Entry 2X6E (X-ray diffraction, 3.35 A resolution); this record covers chain A.

# Chain A
Molecule: Serine/threonine-protein kinase 6
Source organism: Homo sapiens
Notes: EC 2.7.11.1; fragment: catalytic domain, residues 122-403
UniProtKB: O14965 (STK6_HUMAN); residues 122-403 here = UniProt positions 122-403
Chain sequence (285 residues; row label = number of the first residue in the row):
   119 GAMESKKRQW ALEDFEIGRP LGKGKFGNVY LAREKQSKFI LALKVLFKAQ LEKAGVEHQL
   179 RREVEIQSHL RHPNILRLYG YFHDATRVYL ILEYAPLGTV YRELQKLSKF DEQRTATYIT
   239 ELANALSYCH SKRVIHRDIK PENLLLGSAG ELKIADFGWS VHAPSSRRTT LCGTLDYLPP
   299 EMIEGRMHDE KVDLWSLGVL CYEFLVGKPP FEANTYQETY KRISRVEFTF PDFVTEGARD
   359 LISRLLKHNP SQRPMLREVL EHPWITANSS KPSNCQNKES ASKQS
Unresolved in the structure: 119-125, 281-291, 303-305, 389-403
Sequence notes: expression tag (119-121)
Curated features (UniProtKB/Swiss-Prot):
  - region: His280 to Leu293 (Activation segment)
  - active site: Asp256 (Proton acceptor)
  - binding site (ATP): Lys143, Lys162, Glu211 to Ala213, Glu260, Asn261, Asp274
  - modified residue: Thr287 (Phosphothreonine), Thr288 (Phosphothreonine), Ser342 (Phosphoserine)
  - cross-link: Lys258 (Glycyl lysine isopeptide (Lys-Gly) (interchain with G-Cter in SUMO2))
  - natural variant: Ser155 (S155R: In a colorectal adenocarcinoma sample), Val174 (V174M: In a metastatic melanoma sample)
  - mutagenesis: Lys162 (K162R: Loss of kinase activity), Phe165 (F165A: Decreases the interaction with phosphatase type 1 isoforms), Gly198 (G198N: Reduces interaction with TPX2. Reduces kinase activity tenfold. Promotes interaction with the AURKB binding partners INCENP and BIRC5 that are normally not bound by AURKA), Arg205 (R205A: Reduces ubiquitination and proteasomal degradation), Asp274 (D274N: Abolishes cilia disassembly and kinase activity), Thr287 (T287A: No direct effect on catalytic activity; T287E: Enhances interaction with TPX2), Thr288 (T288A: Reduces cilia disassembly and kinase activity; T288D: Mimics phosphorylation state and increases kinase activity), Cys290 (C290A: Enhances stability; when associated with A-393), Tyr334 (Y334A: Reduces binding to MYCN), Gln335 (Q335A: Reduces binding to MYCN), Phe346 (F346A: Decreases the interaction with phosphatase type 1 isoforms), Cys393 (C393A: Enhances stability; when associated with A-290)
Small-molecule neighbours: YM4 (6-bromo-7-{4-[(5-methylisoxazol-3-yl)methyl]piperazin-1-yl}-2-[4-(4-methylpiperazin-1-yl)phenyl]-1H-imidazo[4,5-b]pyridine): Arg137, Leu139, Gly140, Lys141, Gly142, Gly145, Asn146, Val147, Ala160, Lys162, Val163, Leu194, Leu210, Glu211, Tyr212, Ala213, Pro214, Leu215, Gly216, Arg220, Leu263

# Summary
Ligands of chain A: compound YM4. UniProt lists active-site residue Asp256, 8 ATP-binding residues and 12
mutagenesis sites.
Chain A is Serine/threonine-protein kinase 6 (Homo sapiens); the structure, Aurora-A bound to an inhibitor,
was determined by X-ray diffraction, deposited together with 2X6D.
